Entry 1K73 (X-ray diffraction, 3.01 A resolution); this record covers chains A and D of the 30 polymer chains in the assembly.

# Chain A
Molecule: 23S RRNA
Organism: Haloarcula marismortui
Sequence (2922 nucleotides; row label = number of the first residue in the row):
     2 UUGGCUACUAUGCCAGCUGGUGGAUUGCUCGGCUCAGGCGCUGAUGAAGG
    52 ACGUGCCAAGCUGCGAUAAGCCAUGGGGAGCCGCACGGAGGCGAAGAACC
   102 AUGGAUUUCCGAAUGAGAAUCUCUCUAACAAUUGCUUCGCGCAAUGAGGA
   152 ACCCCGAGAACUGAAACAUCUCAGUAUCGGGAGGAACAGAAAACGCAAUG
   202 UGAUGUCGUUAGUAACCGCGAGUGAACGCGAUACAGCCCAAACCGAAGCC
   252 CUCACGGGCAAUGUGGUGUCAGGGCUACCUCUCAUCAGCCGACCGUCUCG
   302 ACGAAGUCUCUUGGAACAGAGCGUGAUACAGGGUGACAACCCCGUACUCG
   352 AGACCAGUACGACGUGCGGUAGUGCCAGAGUAGCGGGGGUUGGAUAUCCC
   402 UCGCGAAUAACGCAGGCAUCGACUGCGAAGGCUAAACACAACCUGAGACC
   452 GAUAGUGAACAAGUAGUGUGAACGAACGCUGCAAAGUACCCUCAGAAGGG
   502 AGGCGAAAUAGAGCAUGAAAUCAGUUGGCGAUCGAGCGACAGGGCAUACA
   552 AGGUCCCUCGACGAAUGACCGACGCGCGAGCGUCCAGUAAGACUCACGGG
   602 AAGCCGAUGUUCUGUCGUACGUUUUGAAAAACGAGCCAGGGAGUGUGUCU
   652 GCAUGGCAAGUCUAACCGGAGUAUCCGGGGAGGCACAGGGAAACCGACAU
   702 GGCCGCAGGGCUUUGCCCGAGGGCCGCCGUCUUCAAGGGCGGGGAGCCAU
   752 GUGGACACGACCCGAAUCCGGACGAUCUACGCAUGGACAAGAUGAAGCGU
   802 GCCGAAAGGCACGUGGAAGUCUGUUAGAGUUGGUGUCCUACAAUACCCUC
   852 UCGUGAUCUAUGUGUAGGGGUGAAAGGCCCAUCGAGUCCGGCAACAGCUG
   902 GUUCCAAUCGAAACAUGUCGAAGCAUGACCUCCGCCGAGGUAGUCUGUGA
   952 GGUAGAGCGACCGAUUGGUGUGUCCGCCUCCGAGAGGAGUCGGCACACCU
  1002 GUCAAACUCCAAACUUACAGACGCCGUUUGACGCGGGGAUUCCGGUGCGC
  1052 GGGGUAAGCCUGUGUACCAGGAGGGGAACAACCCAGAGAUAGGUUAAGGU
  1102 CCCCAAGUGUGGAUUAAGUGUAAUCCUCUGAAGGUGGUCUCGAGCCCUAG
  1152 ACAGCCGGGAGGUGAGCUUAGAAGCAGCUACCCUCUAAGAAAAGCGUAAC
  1202 AGCUUACCGGCCGAGGUUUGAGGCGCCCAAAAUGAUCGGGACUCAAAUCC
  1252 ACCACCGAGACCUGUCCGUACCACUCAUACUGGUAAUCGAGUAGAUUGGC
  1302 GCUCUAAUUGGAUGGAAGUAGGGGUGAAAACUCCUAUGGACCGAUUAGUG
  1352 ACGAAAAUCCUGGCCAUAGUAGCAGCGAUAGUCGGGUGAGAACCCCGACG
  1402 GCCUAAUGGAUAAGGGUUCCUCAGCACUGCUGAUCAGCUGAGGGUUAGCC
  1452 GGUCCUAAGUCAUACCGCAACUCGACUAUGACGAAAUGGGAAACGGGUUA
  1502 AUAUUCCCGUGCCACUAUGCAGUGAAAGUUGACGCCCUGGGGUCGAUCAC
  1552 GCUGGGCAUUCGCCCAGUCGAACCGUCCAACUCCGUGGAAGCCGUAAUGG
  1602 CAGGAAGCGGACGAACGGCGGCAUAGGGAAACGUGAUUCAACCUGGGGCC
  1652 CAUGAAAAGACGAGCAUAGUGUCCGUACCGAGAACCGACACAGGUGUCCA
  1702 UGGCGGCGAAAGCCAAGGCCUGUCGGGAGCAACCAACGUUAGGGAAUUCG
  1752 GCAAGUUAGUCCCGUACCUUCGGAAGAAGGGAUGCCUGCUCCGGAACGGA
  1802 GCAGGUCGCAGUGACUCGGAAGCUCGGACUGUCUAGUAACAACAUAGGUG
  1852 ACCGCAAAUCCGCAAGGACUCGUACGGUCACUGAAUCCUGCCCAGUGCAG
  1902 GUAUCUGAACACCUCGUACAAGAGGACGAAGGACCUGUCAACGGCGGGGG
  1952 UAACUAUGACCCUCUUAAGGUAGCGUAGUACCUUGCCGCAUCAGUAGCGG
  2002 CUUGCAUGAAUGGAUUAACCAGAGCUUCACUGUCCCAACGUUGGGCCCGG
  2052 UGAACUGUACAUUCCAGUGCGGAGUCUGGAGACACCCAGGGGGAAGCGAA
  2102 GACCCUAUGGAGCUUUACUGCAGGCUGUCGCUGAGACGUGGUCGCCGAUG
  2152 UGCAGCAUAGGUAGGAGACACUACACAGGUACCCGCGCUAGCGGGCCACC
  2202 GAGUCAACAGUGAAAUACUACCCGUCGGUGACUGCGACUCUCACUCCGGG
  2252 AGGAGGACACCGAUAGCCGGGCAGUUUGACUGGGGCGGUACGCGCUCGAA
  2302 AAGAUAUCGAGCGCGCCCUAUGGCUAUCUCAGCCGGGACAGAGACCCGGC
  2352 GAAGAGUGCAAGAGCAAAAGAUAGCUUGACAGUGUUCUUCCCAACGAGGA
  2402 ACGCUGACGCGAAAGCGUGGUCUAGCGAACCAAUUAGCCUGCUUGAUGCG
  2452 GGCAAUUGAUGACAGAAAAGCUACCCUAGGGAUAACAGAGUCGUCACUCG
  2502 CAAGAGCACAUAUCGACCGAGUGGCUUGCUACCUCGAUGUCGGUUCCCUC
  2552 CAUCCUGCCCGUGCAGAAGCGGGCAAGGGUGAGGUUGUUCGCCUAUUAAA
  2602 GGAGGUCGUGAGCUGGGUUUAGACCGUCGUGAGACAGGUCGGCUGCUAUC
  2652 UACUGGGUGUGUAAUGGUGUCUGACAAGAACGACCGUAUAGUACGAGAGG
  2702 AACUACGGUUGGUGGCCACUGGUGUACCGGUUGUUCGAGAGAGCACGUGC
  2752 CGGGUAGCCACGCCACACGGGGUAAGAGCUGAACGCAUCUAAGCUCGAAA
  2802 CCCACUUGGAAAAGAGACACCGCCGAGGUCCCGCGUACAAGACGCGGUCG
  2852 AUAGACUCGGGGUGUGCGCGUCGAGGUAACGAGACGUUAAGCCCACGAGC
  2902 ACUAACAGACCAAAGCCAUCAU
Unresolved in the structure: 2-9, 126-127, 715, 971-998, 1560, 1952-1963, 2137-2236, 2339-2343, 2665-2666, 2915-2923
Sequence notes: conflict C560 (U3155 in 3377779)
Metal / ion sites: Mg2+ site 1 near G28 (its only coordinating residue here); Na+ site 1: C40, G41, C443; Na+ site 2: G56, A59, G61; Na+ site 3 near U108 (its only coordinating residue here); Mg2+ site 2 near U115 (its only coordinating residue here); Na+ site 4: C141, G142; Na+ site 5 near U146 (its only coordinating residue here); Mg2+ site 3: C162, U2276; K+ site 1: C162, U163, U172; Mg2+ site 4: A165, A167, C168; Na+ site 6: A165, A166, A167; Mg2+ site 5: A166, G219; 64 more Na+ sites not listed; 97 more Mg2+ sites not listed; 1 more K+ sites not listed
Residues lining bound ligands: anisomycin (ANM): G2102, G2482, A2486, C2487, A2488, U2535, A2538, U2539, G2540, U2541, U2620

# Chain D
Protein: Ribosomal protein L3
Organism: Haloarcula marismortui
Reference sequence: P20279 (RL3_HALMA); aligned to UniProt positions 1-337 over residues 1-337 (the alignment contains insertions or deletions, so no single offset holds)
Sequence (337 residues; each row starts with the number of its first residue):
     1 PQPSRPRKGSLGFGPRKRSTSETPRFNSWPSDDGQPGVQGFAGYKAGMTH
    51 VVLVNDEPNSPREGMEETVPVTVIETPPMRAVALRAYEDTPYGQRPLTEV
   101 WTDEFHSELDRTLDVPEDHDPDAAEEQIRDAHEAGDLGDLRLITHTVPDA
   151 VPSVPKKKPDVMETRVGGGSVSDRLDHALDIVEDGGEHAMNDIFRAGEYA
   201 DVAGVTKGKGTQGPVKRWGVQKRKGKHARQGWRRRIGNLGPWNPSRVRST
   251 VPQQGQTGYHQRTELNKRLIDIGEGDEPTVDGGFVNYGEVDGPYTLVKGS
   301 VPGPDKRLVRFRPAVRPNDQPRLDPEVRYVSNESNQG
Sequence notes: conflict Arg-310 (Phe311 in P20279)
Metal / ion sites: Na+ site 1: Arg-229 (shared with G836(A), U837(A), A1736(A) of chain A); Mg2+ site 1: Gln-230 (shared with G836(A), U2615(A) of chain A); Na+ site 2 near Gln-230 (its only coordinating residue here); Mg2+ site 2: Asn-335 (shared with A2757(A) of chain A)

# How chain A and chain D interact
Pairs across the interface (341; chain A residue first):
  G834(A) with Arg-229(D), phosphate contact
  U835(A) with Lys-226(D), phosphate contact; Arg-229(D), salt bridge to the phosphate; Gln-230(D), hydrogen bond to the phosphate
  G836(A) with Arg-229(D), sugar contact; Gln-230(D), phosphate contact
  U837(A) with Gln-230(D), phosphate contact; Gly-231(D), phosphate contact
  U1234(A) with Asn-243(D), base contact; Pro-244(D), base contact; Arg-246(D), hydrogen bond to the base; Arg-248(D), sugar contact
  A1732(A) with Thr-211(D), hydrogen bond to the sugar; Gln-212(D), hydrogen bond to the sugar
  A1733(A) with Thr-211(D), sugar contact; Gln-212(D), sugar contact; Gly-213(D), hydrogen bond to the phosphate; Gln-254(D), sugar contact
  C1734(A) with Gly-213(D), phosphate contact; Arg-234(D), salt bridge to the phosphate; Arg-235(D), hydrogen bond to the sugar
  C1735(A) with Gly-231(D), phosphate contact; Trp-232(D), phosphate contact; Arg-233(D), hydrogen bond to the phosphate; Arg-234(D), hydrogen bond to the phosphate; Arg-235(D), salt bridge to the phosphate
  A1736(A) with Gly-231(D), phosphate contact; Arg-233(D), salt bridge to the phosphate
  C1750(A) with Lys-226(D), base contact
  G1751(A) with Lys-226(D), hydrogen bond to the base
  C1753(A) with Lys-226(D), sugar contact; Arg-229(D), hydrogen bond to the base
  A1754(A) with Arg-229(D), hydrogen bond to the sugar
  U2034(A) with Gly-225(D), hydrogen bond to the phosphate
  C2035(A) with Lys-224(D), phosphate contact; Gly-225(D), hydrogen bond to the phosphate
  C2036(A) with Lys-224(D), salt bridge to the phosphate
  C2037(A) with Lys-224(D), hydrogen bond to the phosphate
  A2038(A) with Gln-221(D), phosphate contact; Lys-222(D), hydrogen bond to the phosphate; Lys-224(D), salt bridge to the phosphate
  A2039(A) with Val-215(D), phosphate contact; Lys-222(D), phosphate contact; Arg-234(D), salt bridge to the phosphate
  C2065(A) with Ser-245(D), phosphate contact; Arg-246(D), hydrogen bond to the phosphate
  C2066(A) with Pro-244(D), phosphate contact; Arg-246(D), salt bridge to the phosphate
  G2090(A) with Gln-253(D), hydrogen bond to the base; Gln-254(D), hydrogen bond to the sugar
  G2091(A) with Arg-235(D), salt bridge to the phosphate; Leu-239(D), base contact; Gln-253(D), hydrogen bond to the base
  G2092(A) with Trp-232(D), hydrogen bond to the phosphate; Arg-235(D), salt bridge to the phosphate; Leu-239(D), phosphate contact
  G2093(A) with Asn-238(D), phosphate contact; Leu-239(D), hydrogen bond to the phosphate; Gly-240(D), sugar contact; Pro-241(D), hydrogen bond to the sugar; Trp-242(D), hydrogen bond to the sugar; Pro-244(D), sugar contact; Ser-245(D), hydrogen bond to the base; Arg-246(D), base contact; Val-247(D), base contact
  G2094(A) with Trp-242(D), sugar contact; Ser-245(D), sugar contact
  A2096(A) with Trp-242(D), sugar contact
  G2544(A) with Pro-1(D), phosphate contact; His-227(D), base contact
  U2545(A) with Gln-2(D), hydrogen bond to the phosphate
  U2546(A) with Gln-2(D), hydrogen bond to the base; Gln-221(D), sugar contact; Ile-236(D), sugar contact; Gly-237(D), hydrogen bond to the sugar; Asn-238(D), base contact
  C2547(A) with Gln-2(D), hydrogen bond to the base; Arg-5(D), salt bridge to the phosphate; Lys-8(D), phosphate contact; Val-220(D), phosphate contact; Gln-221(D), hydrogen bond to the phosphate; Ile-236(D), sugar contact; Asn-238(D), hydrogen bond to the base; Pro-252(D), phosphate contact
  C2548(A) with Arg-5(D), salt bridge to the phosphate; Arg-7(D), phosphate contact; Lys-8(D), hydrogen bond to the phosphate; Pro-241(D), base contact; Arg-248(D), sugar contact; Thr-250(D), hydrogen bond to the sugar; Val-251(D), sugar contact; Pro-252(D), sugar contact
  C2549(A) with Arg-7(D), salt bridge to the phosphate; Leu-11(D), phosphate contact; Arg-248(D), hydrogen bond to the sugar; Thr-250(D), sugar contact
  G2580(A) with Pro-6(D), phosphate contact
  U2581(A) with Ser-4(D), base contact; Arg-5(D), hydrogen bond to the phosphate; Pro-6(D), phosphate contact
  G2582(A) with Pro-3(D), phosphate contact; Ser-4(D), hydrogen bond to the phosphate
  A2583(A) with Pro-3(D), phosphate contact
  C2591(A) with Pro-1(D), phosphate contact
  G2606(A) with Pro-241(D), base contact; Asn-243(D), hydrogen bond to the sugar
  U2607(A) with Trp-242(D), stacking on the base; Asn-243(D), hydrogen bond to the phosphate
  G2609(A) with Asn-238(D), base contact; Gly-240(D), base contact; Pro-241(D), sugar contact; Trp-242(D), hydrogen bond to the sugar
  U2610(A) with Asn-238(D), base contact; Trp-242(D), phosphate contact
  G2613(A) with Arg-223(D), hydrogen bond to the sugar; Trp-232(D), sugar contact; Gly-237(D), base contact
  C2614(A) with Arg-223(D), hydrogen bond to the sugar; His-227(D), hydrogen bond to the sugar; Gln-230(D), phosphate contact; Trp-232(D), sugar contact
  U2615(A) with Lys-226(D), phosphate contact; His-227(D), hydrogen bond to the sugar; Gln-230(D), phosphate contact
  G2616(A) with Lys-226(D), salt bridge to the phosphate
  A2653(A) with Arg-246(D), sugar contact; Val-247(D), hydrogen bond to the sugar
  C2654(A) with Val-247(D), sugar contact; Arg-248(D), sugar contact; Ser-249(D), phosphate contact; Gln-253(D), hydrogen bond to the sugar
  U2655(A) with Arg-217(D), hydrogen bond to the sugar; Ser-249(D), phosphate contact; Gln-253(D), hydrogen bond to the sugar; Gln-254(D), hydrogen bond to the sugar
  G2656(A) with Pro-15(D), phosphate contact; Arg-16(D), hydrogen bond to the phosphate; Lys-17(D), phosphate contact; Arg-217(D), salt bridge to the phosphate; Gly-255(D), sugar contact; Gln-256(D), hydrogen bond to the sugar
  G2657(A) with Lys-17(D), phosphate contact; Arg-18(D), hydrogen bond to the phosphate
  G2658(A) with Arg-18(D), salt bridge to the phosphate
  G2668(A) with Asp-114(D), hydrogen bond to the base
  U2669(A) with Thr-112(D), hydrogen bond to the sugar; Leu-113(D), sugar contact; Asp-114(D), sugar contact
  G2670(A) with Arg-85(D), base contact; Thr-112(D), sugar contact; Leu-113(D), sugar contact; Val-161(D), sugar contact
  U2671(A) with Arg-25(D), salt bridge to the phosphate; Arg-85(D), hydrogen bond to the base; Ile-143(D), sugar contact; Val-161(D), phosphate contact; Met-162(D), phosphate contact; Glu-163(D), hydrogen bond to the sugar
  C2672(A) with Arg-25(D), salt bridge to the phosphate; Arg-85(D), sugar contact; Tyr-87(D), hydrogen bond to the sugar; Pro-96(D), sugar contact; Arg-141(D), hydrogen bond to the phosphate; Met-162(D), phosphate contact; Glu-163(D), hydrogen bond to the phosphate
  U2673(A) with Tyr-87(D), sugar contact; Gln-94(D), hydrogen bond to the sugar; Arg-141(D), salt bridge to the phosphate
  G2674(A) with Tyr-92(D), sugar contact; Gly-93(D), phosphate contact; Gln-94(D), hydrogen bond to the phosphate
  A2678(A) with Leu-11(D), hydrogen bond to the sugar; Gly-12(D), base contact
  G2679(A) with Leu-11(D), sugar contact; Gly-12(D), sugar contact
  A2681(A) with Ser-10(D), hydrogen bond to the base
  C2682(A) with Arg-316(D), salt bridge to the phosphate
  C2707(A) with Asn-59(D), phosphate contact
  G2708(A) with Asn-59(D), phosphate contact
  G2713(A) with Pro-6(D), sugar contact
  U2714(A) with Arg-7(D), phosphate contact; Lys-8(D), phosphate contact; Gly-9(D), hydrogen bond to the phosphate; Ser-10(D), hydrogen bond to the phosphate; Phe-13(D), sugar contact
  G2715(A) with Gly-9(D), phosphate contact; Ser-10(D), hydrogen bond to the phosphate; Phe-13(D), sugar contact; Arg-16(D), salt bridge to the phosphate; Arg-262(D), hydrogen bond to the sugar; Glu-264(D), hydrogen bond to the base
  G2716(A) with Thr-206(D), phosphate contact; Arg-262(D), salt bridge to the phosphate; Glu-264(D), sugar contact; Ser-300(D), hydrogen bond to the base; Pro-302(D), sugar contact
  C2717(A) with Lys-45(D), hydrogen bond to the phosphate; Met-48(D), sugar contact; Thr-206(D), phosphate contact; Lys-207(D), hydrogen bond to the phosphate; Ser-300(D), sugar contact; Val-301(D), sugar contact; Pro-302(D), sugar contact; Gly-303(D), hydrogen bond to the phosphate
  C2718(A) with Lys-45(D), salt bridge to the phosphate; Met-48(D), sugar contact; Lys-207(D), salt bridge to the phosphate; Gly-303(D), phosphate contact
  A2719(A) with Met-48(D), sugar contact; Thr-49(D), hydrogen bond to the sugar; His-50(D), hydrogen bond to the sugar; Pro-70(D), base contact; Asn-335(D), sugar contact
  U2756(A) with Gln-336(D), phosphate contact; Gly-337(D), hydrogen bond to the phosphate
  A2757(A) with Val-285(D), phosphate contact; Asn-335(D), phosphate contact; Gln-336(D), phosphate contact; Gly-337(D), hydrogen bond to the phosphate
  G2758(A) with Val-285(D), phosphate contact; Asn-286(D), sugar contact
  C2759(A) with Lys-207(D), salt bridge to the phosphate
  C2760(A) with Lys-209(D), salt bridge to the phosphate; Lys-216(D), salt bridge to the phosphate
  C2764(A) with Pro-70(D), sugar contact
  C2765(A) with Glu-264(D), base contact; Lys-267(D), hydrogen bond to the sugar; Lys-298(D), sugar contact; Gly-299(D), sugar contact; Ser-300(D), hydrogen bond to the base
  A2766(A) with Leu-265(D), hydrogen bond to the sugar; Asn-266(D), sugar contact; Lys-267(D), sugar contact; Lys-298(D), salt bridge to the phosphate
  C2767(A) with Asn-266(D), hydrogen bond to the phosphate; Arg-316(D), hydrogen bond to the phosphate; Asn-318(D), hydrogen bond to the phosphate
  A2768(A) with Arg-316(D), hydrogen bond to the phosphate; Asn-318(D), hydrogen bond to the phosphate
  C2806(A) with Ser-28(D), hydrogen bond to the phosphate; Leu-265(D), sugar contact; Arg-316(D), sugar contact
  U2807(A) with Gly-12(D), base contact; Phe-13(D), sugar contact; Asn-27(D), hydrogen bond to the phosphate; Ser-28(D), hydrogen bond to the phosphate; Thr-263(D), phosphate contact; Arg-312(D), salt bridge to the phosphate
  U2808(A) with Gly-12(D), sugar contact; Phe-13(D), hydrogen bond to the sugar; Gly-14(D), hydrogen bond to the sugar; Asn-27(D), hydrogen bond to the phosphate; Gln-261(D), hydrogen bond to the phosphate; Arg-262(D), phosphate contact; Thr-263(D), hydrogen bond to the phosphate
  G2809(A) with Gly-14(D), sugar contact; Pro-15(D), sugar contact; Lys-17(D), phosphate contact; Gln-261(D), phosphate contact
  G2810(A) with Lys-17(D), salt bridge to the phosphate; Thr-20(D), hydrogen bond to the phosphate
  G2815(A) with Tyr-92(D), hydrogen bond to the base
  G2817(A) with Arg-95(D), sugar contact
  A2818(A) with Arg-95(D), sugar contact; Pro-96(D), hydrogen bond to the sugar
  C2819(A) with Arg-85(D), hydrogen bond to the base; Pro-96(D), sugar contact; Leu-97(D), phosphate contact; Thr-98(D), phosphate contact; Glu-99(D), hydrogen bond to the sugar
  A2820(A) with Thr-98(D), phosphate contact; Glu-99(D), sugar contact; Trp-101(D), hydrogen bond to the sugar; His-119(D), phosphate contact
  C2821(A) with Asp-114(D), hydrogen bond to the sugar; Val-115(D), sugar contact; Pro-116(D), sugar contact; Glu-117(D), phosphate contact; Asp-118(D), sugar contact; His-119(D), salt bridge to the phosphate
  C2822(A) with Asp-114(D), sugar contact; Val-115(D), sugar contact; Glu-117(D), hydrogen bond to the phosphate; Asp-118(D), hydrogen bond to the phosphate
  G2823(A) with Glu-117(D), phosphate contact
  A2827(A) with Asp-114(D), phosphate contact
  G2828(A) with Asp-114(D), phosphate contact
  U2837(A) with Glu-22(D), base contact; Val-154(D), base contact; Lys-156(D), base contact; Pro-304(D), phosphate contact; Asp-305(D), sugar contact; Lys-306(D), hydrogen bond to the base; Arg-307(D), hydrogen bond to the base
  A2838(A) with Lys-207(D), phosphate contact; Gly-208(D), hydrogen bond to the phosphate; Tyr-259(D), sugar contact; Arg-307(D), salt bridge to the phosphate
  C2839(A) with Arg-18(D), hydrogen bond to the phosphate; Gly-208(D), phosphate contact; Lys-209(D), hydrogen bond to the phosphate; Gly-210(D), hydrogen bond to the phosphate; Gln-256(D), hydrogen bond to the phosphate
  A2840(A) with Gly-210(D), phosphate contact; Thr-211(D), hydrogen bond to the phosphate
  G2842(A) with Arg-18(D), hydrogen bond to the base
  A2843(A) with Arg-18(D), hydrogen bond to the base
  C2844(A) with Tyr-259(D), sugar contact
  C2846(A) with Pro-155(D), sugar contact; Lys-156(D), phosphate contact; Lys-158(D), salt bridge to the phosphate
  G2847(A) with Arg-111(D), salt bridge to the phosphate; Pro-155(D), sugar contact; Lys-156(D), phosphate contact; Lys-157(D), hydrogen bond to the phosphate; Lys-158(D), hydrogen bond to the phosphate
  G2848(A) with Arg-111(D), salt bridge to the phosphate; Lys-157(D), salt bridge to the phosphate
  G2851(A) with Lys-157(D), hydrogen bond to the phosphate
  A2852(A) with Lys-157(D), salt bridge to the phosphate
  U2853(A) with Pro-155(D), phosphate contact
  G2860(A) with Gly-282(D), hydrogen bond to the base; Gln-336(D), base contact
  G2861(A) with Asp-281(D), hydrogen bond to the sugar; Gly-282(D), hydrogen bond to the sugar; Ser-334(D), hydrogen bond to the sugar; Gln-336(D), hydrogen bond to the base
  G2862(A) with Ser-334(D), hydrogen bond to the phosphate; Gln-336(D), sugar contact; Gly-337(D), phosphate contact
  C2897(A) with Phe-284(D), sugar contact; Val-285(D), sugar contact; Asn-286(D), hydrogen bond to the sugar; Gln-336(D), hydrogen bond to the base
  G2898(A) with Gly-282(D), sugar contact; Phe-284(D), sugar contact; Asn-286(D), phosphate contact; Tyr-287(D), sugar contact; Gly-288(D), phosphate contact; Glu-289(D), sugar contact
  A2899(A) with Glu-289(D), sugar contact
Also at the interface, not in a pair above, chain A (126 interface residues in all): A2089, A2095, U2539, U2590, A2680, G2712, C2720, G2845, G2863
Also at the interface, not in a pair above, chain D (147 interface residues in all): Glu-57, Ser-153, Thr-257, His-260, Gly-283, Arg-310, Val-315, Glu-333

# Summary
The interface between chain A and chain D involves 126 residues on one side and 147 on the other; the contacts
include 120 hydrogen bonds, 37 salt bridges and 1 aromatic stacking contact. Polar contacts include
U1234(A)/Arg-246(D), G1751(A)/Lys-226(D) and C1753(A)/Arg-229(D). Ligands of chain A: anisomycin.
Chain A is 23S RRNA and chain D is Ribosomal protein L3, both from Haloarcula marismortui; the structure,
Co-crystal Structure of Anisomycin Bound to the 50S Ribosomal Subunit, was determined by X-ray diffraction,
deposited together with 1KC8, 1N8R and 1NJI.
